Entry 6SPR (X-ray diffraction, 1.48 A resolution); this record covers chain A.

== Chain A ==
Molecule: Methionine--tRNA ligase
Organism: Escherichia coli
Notes: EC 6.1.1.10
UniProt: P00959 (SYM_ECOLI); residues 1-547 here correspond to UniProt positions 2-548 (UniProt number = residue number + 1)
Sequence (568 residues; numbered -20 to 547; the number before each row is that of its first residue; numbers below 1 keep their minus sign (Met-20 is residue -20)):
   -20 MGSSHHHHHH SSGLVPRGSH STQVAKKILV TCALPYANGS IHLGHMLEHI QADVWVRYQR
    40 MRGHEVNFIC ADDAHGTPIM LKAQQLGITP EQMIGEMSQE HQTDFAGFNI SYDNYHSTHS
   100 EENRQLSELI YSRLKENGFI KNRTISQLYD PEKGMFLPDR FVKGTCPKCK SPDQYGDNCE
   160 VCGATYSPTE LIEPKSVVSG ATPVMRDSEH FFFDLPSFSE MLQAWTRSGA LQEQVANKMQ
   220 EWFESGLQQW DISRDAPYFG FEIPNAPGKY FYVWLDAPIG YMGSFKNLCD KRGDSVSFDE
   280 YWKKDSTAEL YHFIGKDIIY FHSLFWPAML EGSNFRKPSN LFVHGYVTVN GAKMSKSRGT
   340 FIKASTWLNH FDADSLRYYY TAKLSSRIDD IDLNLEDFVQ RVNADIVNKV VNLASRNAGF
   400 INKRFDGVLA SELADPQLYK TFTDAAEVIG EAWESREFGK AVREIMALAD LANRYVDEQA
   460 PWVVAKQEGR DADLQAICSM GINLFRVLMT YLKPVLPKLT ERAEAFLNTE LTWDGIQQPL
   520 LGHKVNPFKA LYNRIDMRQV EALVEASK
Not modelled in the structure: -20 to 3
Sequence notes: initiating methionine (-20); expression tag (-19 to 0); engineered mutation Ile298 (Val299 in P00959)
Bound ions: Zn2+: Cys145, Cys148, Cys158, Cys161
Residues lining bound ligands: beta-methionine (B3M; (3R)-3-amino-5-(methylsulfanyl)pentanoic acid): Ala12, Leu13, Pro14, Tyr15, Asp52, Trp253, Ala256, Pro257, Tyr260, Ile297, His301
Swiss-Prot annotation at these positions:
  - motif: Pro14 to His24 ('HIGH' region), Lys332 to Ser336 ('KMSKS' region)
  - binding site (Zn(2+)): Cys145, Cys148, Cys158, Cys161
  - binding site (ATP): Lys335

== Summary ==
Bound to chain A: beta-methionine. Cys145, Cys148, Cys158 and Cys161 coordinate Zn2+. From UniProt: 4
Zn2+-binding residues and ATP-binding residue Lys335.
Chain A is Methionine--tRNA ligase (Escherichia coli); the structure, Structure of the Escherichia coli
methionyl-tRNA synthetase variant VI298 complexed with beta-methionine, was determined by X-ray diffraction,
deposited together with 6SPN, 6SPO, 6SPP and 6SPQ.
